3D1E - chains A and P of the 3 polymer chains in the assembly; structure by X-ray diffraction, 1.90 A resolution.

[Chain A]
Protein: DNA polymerase III subunit beta
From: Escherichia coli
Notes: EC 2.7.7.7
Reference sequence: P0A988 (DPO3B_ECOLI); residues 1-366 here = UniProt positions 1-366
Amino-acid sequence (366 residues; numbered 1 to 366; the number before each row is that of its first residue):
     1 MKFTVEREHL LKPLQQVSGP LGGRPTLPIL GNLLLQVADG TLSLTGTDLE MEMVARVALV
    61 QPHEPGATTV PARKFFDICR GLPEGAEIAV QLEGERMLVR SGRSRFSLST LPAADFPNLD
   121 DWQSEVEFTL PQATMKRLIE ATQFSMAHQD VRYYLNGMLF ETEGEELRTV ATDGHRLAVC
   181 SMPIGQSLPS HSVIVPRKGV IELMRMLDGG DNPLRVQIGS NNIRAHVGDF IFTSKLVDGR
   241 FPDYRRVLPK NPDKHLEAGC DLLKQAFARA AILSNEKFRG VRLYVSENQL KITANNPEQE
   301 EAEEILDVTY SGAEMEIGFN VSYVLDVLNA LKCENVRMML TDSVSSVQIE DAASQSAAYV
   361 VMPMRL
Swiss-Prot annotation at these positions:
  - binding site (DNA): R24, R73, Q149, Y153, Y154
  - mutagenesis: R24 (R24A: Mild defect in DNA replication, impaired loading of clamp on DNA, polymerase speed is wild-type. More severe replication defect and very poor clamp loading; when associated with A-149), G66 (G66E: In dnaN159; a temperature- and UV-sensitive mutation, displays altered DNA polymerase usage, chronically induced SOS response; when associated with A-174), A133 (A133T: Reduction of synthesis of beta*, probably due to mutation of its promoter), M135 (M135L: 3-fold reduction of synthesis of beta*, probably due to loss of its start codon), M146 (M146L: No effect on synthesis of beta*), Q149 (Q149A: Mild defect in DNA replication, impaired loading of clamp on DNA, polymerase speed is wild-type. More severe replication defect and very poor clamp loading; when associated with A-24), Y153 to Y154 (Very poor loading of clamp on DNA, polymerase speed is wild-type), G174 (G174A: In dnaN159; a temperature- and UV-sensitive mutation, displays altered DNA polymerase usage, chronically induced SOS response; when associated with A-66), Q265 to L366 (In dnaN806; temperature sensitive), I272 to L273 (Monomeric in solution, binds very tightly to subunit delta (holA). The monomer binds tightly to linear and circular DNA. Cannot bind both Pol III and IV simultaneously)

[Chain P]
Protein: decamer from polymerase II C-terminal
Amino-acid sequence (10 residues; each row starts with the number of its first residue):
   501 TLMTGQLGLF
Not modelled in the structure: 501-504

[How chain A and chain P interact]
Residue-residue contacts (27; chain A residue first):
  R152(A) - F510(P)
  T172(A) - F510(P)
  G174(A) - G508(P)
  G174(A) - L509(P)  hydrogen bond (backbone-backbone)
  G174(A) - F510(P)
  H175(A) - Q506(P)
  H175(A) - L507(P)
  H175(A) - L509(P)
  R176(A) - L509(P)
  L177(A) - L509(P)
  P242(A) - F510(P)  hydrophobic
  V247(A) - L509(P)  hydrophobic
  N320(A) - Q506(P)
  Y323(A) - Q506(P)
  V344(A) - L507(P)
  S346(A) - L509(P)
  V360(A) - L509(P)  hydrophobic
  M362(A) - Q506(P)  hydrogen bond (backbone-side chain)
  M362(A) - L507(P)
  M362(A) - G508(P)
  M362(A) - L509(P)  hydrophobic
  P363(A) - Q506(P)
  P363(A) - L507(P)  hydrogen bond (backbone-backbone)
  M364(A) - G505(P)
  M364(A) - Q506(P)
  R365(A) - G505(P)  hydrogen bond (backbone-backbone)
  R365(A) - L507(P)
Other interface residues (no listed pair), chain A (19 interface residues in all): L155, V361
The authors on this interface:
  - residue pairs: L509(P)-H175(A) (hydrophobic contact), L509(P)-V361(A) (hydrophobic contact)
  - interface residues, chain A: H175(A), V361(A)

[Summary]
19 residues of chain A face 6 of chain P across their interface, with 4 hydrogen bonds. Among the polar pairs
are M362(A)-Q506(P), G174(A)-L509(P) and P363(A)-L507(P). The authors report hydrophobic contacts between
L509(P) and H175(A) and L509(P) and V361(A). From the paper: interface residues H175(A) and V361(A).
Chain A is DNA polymerase III subunit beta (Escherichia coli) and chain P is decamer from polymerase II
C-terminal; the structure, Crystal structure of E. coli sliding clamp (beta) bound to a polymerase II peptide,
was determined by X-ray diffraction together with 3D1F and 3D1G from the same study.
